PDB entry 5ZIA | X-ray diffraction, 2.60 A resolution | chains G and R of the 3 polymer chains in the assembly

# Chain G
Molecule: Heavy chain of CBTAU-24.1 antibody
Organism: Homo sapiens
Notes: antibody fragment or engineered binder
Chain sequence (226 residues; row label = number of the first residue in the row; a row labelled like 82A-82C holds insertion residues (82A, then the next letters in order)):
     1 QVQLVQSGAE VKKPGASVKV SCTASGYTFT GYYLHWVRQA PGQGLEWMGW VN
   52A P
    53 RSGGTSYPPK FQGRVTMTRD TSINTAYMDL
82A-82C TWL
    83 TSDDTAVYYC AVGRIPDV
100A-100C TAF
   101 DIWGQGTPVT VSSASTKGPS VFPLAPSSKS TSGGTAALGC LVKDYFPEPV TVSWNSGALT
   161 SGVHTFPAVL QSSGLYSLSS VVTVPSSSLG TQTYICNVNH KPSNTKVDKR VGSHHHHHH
Not modelled in the structure: 214-219
Disulfide bonds: Cys-22/Cys-92, Cys-140/Cys-196

# Chain R
Molecule: phosphorylated tau peptide
Chain sequence (9 residues; row label = number of the first residue in the row):
   235 SPSSAKSRL
Modified residues: Ser-238 (phosphoserine; SEP)

# Chain G / chain R interface
Contacting residue pairs - 22 pairs, chain G then chain R:
  Thr-30(G) / Leu-243(R)
  Gly-31(G) / Arg-242(R)
  Gly-31(G) / Leu-243(R)  hydrogen bond (backbone-backbone)
  Tyr-32(G) / Ser-241(R)
  Tyr-32(G) / Arg-242(R)
  Tyr-32(G) / Leu-243(R)
  Tyr-33(G) / Lys-240(R)
  Tyr-33(G) / Ser-241(R)
  Tyr-33(G) / Arg-242(R)
  Tyr-33(G) / Leu-243(R)
  His-35(G) / Lys-240(R)  hydrogen bond (side chain-backbone)
  Trp-50(G) / Lys-240(R)
  Asn-52(G) / Leu-243(R)
  Arg-53(G) / Leu-243(R)
  Gly-95(G) / Ser-241(R)
  Ile-97(G) / Ser-241(R)  hydrogen bond (backbone-side chain)
  Pro-98(G) / Ser-241(R)
  Asp-99(G) / Ala-239(R)
  Asp-99(G) / Ser-241(R)
  Val-100(G) / Ser-241(R)
  Thr-100A(G) / Ala-239(R)
  Thr-100A(G) / Lys-240(R)  hydrogen bond (side chain-backbone)
Other interface residues (no listed pair), chain G (16 interface residues in all): Pro-52A, Arg-96

# In short
16 residues of chain G face 5 of chain R across their interface; the contacts include 4 hydrogen bonds. Polar
contacts include His-35(G)/Lys-240(R), Ile-97(G)/Ser-241(R) and Thr-100A(G)/Lys-240(R).
Chain G is Heavy chain of CBTAU-24.1 antibody (Homo sapiens) and chain R is phosphorylated tau peptide; the
structure, Crystal structure of human anti-tau antibody CBTAU-24.1 in complex with its phosphorylated tau
peptide, was determined by X-ray diffraction.
